9L1S - chains A and C of the 3 polymer chains in the assembly; structure by electron microscopy, 3.00 A resolution.

Chain A:
Protein: Receptor tyrosine-protein kinase erbB-2
From: Homo sapiens
Notes: EC 2.7.10.1
UniProt: P04626 (ERBB2_HUMAN); residue numbers follow UniProt; this construct covers 23-652
Amino-acid sequence (636 residues; row label = number of the first residue in the row):
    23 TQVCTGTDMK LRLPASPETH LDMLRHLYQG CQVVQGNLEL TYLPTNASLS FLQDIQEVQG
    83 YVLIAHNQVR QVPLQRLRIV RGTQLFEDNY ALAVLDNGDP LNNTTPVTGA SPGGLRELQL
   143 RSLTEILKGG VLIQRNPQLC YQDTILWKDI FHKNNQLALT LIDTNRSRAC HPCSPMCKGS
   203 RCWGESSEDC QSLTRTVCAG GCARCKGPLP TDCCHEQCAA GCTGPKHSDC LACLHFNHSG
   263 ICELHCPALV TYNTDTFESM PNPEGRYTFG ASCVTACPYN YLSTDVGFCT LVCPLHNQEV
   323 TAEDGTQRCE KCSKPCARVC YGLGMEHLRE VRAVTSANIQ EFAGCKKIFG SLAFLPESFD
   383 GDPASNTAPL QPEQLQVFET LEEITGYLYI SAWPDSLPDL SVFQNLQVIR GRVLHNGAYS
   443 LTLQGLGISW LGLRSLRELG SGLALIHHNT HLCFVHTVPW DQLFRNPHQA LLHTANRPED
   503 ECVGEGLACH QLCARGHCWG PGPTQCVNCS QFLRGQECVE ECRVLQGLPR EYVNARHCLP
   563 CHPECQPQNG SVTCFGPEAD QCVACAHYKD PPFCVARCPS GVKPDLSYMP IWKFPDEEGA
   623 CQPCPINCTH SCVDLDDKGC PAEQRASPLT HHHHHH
Disordered / not traced: 122-132, 587-658
Disulfide bonds: Cys26-Cys53, Cys162-Cys192, Cys195-Cys204, Cys199-Cys212, Cys220-Cys227, Cys224-Cys235, Cys236-Cys244, Cys240-Cys252, Cys255-Cys264, Cys268-Cys295, Cys299-Cys311, Cys315-Cys331, Cys342-Cys367, Cys475-Cys504, Cys511-Cys520, Cys515-Cys528, Cys544-Cys560
Sequence notes: engineered mutation Phe310 (Ser in P04626); conflict Val435 (Ile in P04626); expression tag (653-658)
Curated features (UniProtKB/Swiss-Prot):
  - modified residue: Thr182 (Phosphothreonine)
  - glycosylation (N-linked (GlcNAc...) asparagine): Asn68, Asn124, Asn187, Asn259, Asn530, Asn571, Asn629

Chain C:
Protein: Pertuzumab Fab heavy chain
From: Homo sapiens
Notes: antibody fragment or engineered binder
Amino-acid sequence (227 residues; each row starts with the number of its first residue; a row labelled like 82A-82C holds insertion residues (82A, then the next letters in order)):
     1 EVQLVESGGG LVQPGGSLRL SCAASGFTFS AYTMDWVRQA PGKGLEWVAD VN
   52A P
    53 NSGGSIYNQR FKGRFTLSVD RSKNTLYLQM
82A-82C NSL
    83 RAEDTAVYYC ARNLGPS
99A-99B FY
   100 FDYWGQGTLV TVSSASTKGP SVFPLAPSSK STSGGTAALG CLVKDYFPEP VTVSWNSGAL
   160 TSGVHTFPAV LQSSGLYSLS SVVTVPSSSL GTQTYICNVN HKPSNTKVDK KVEPKSCDKT
   220 HT
Disordered / not traced: 217-221
Disulfide bonds: Cys22-Cys92, Cys140-Cys196

Chain A / chain C interface:
Residue-residue contacts (33; chain A residue first):
  His257(A) - Arg73(C)  hydrogen bond
  Phe258(A) - Arg73(C)
  Leu266(A) - Arg73(C)  hydrogen bond (backbone-side chain)
  His267(A) - Pro52A(C)
  His267(A) - Asn53(C)  hydrogen bond (side chain-backbone)
  His267(A) - Ser54(C)
  His267(A) - Arg73(C)  hydrogen bond
  Cys268(A) - Asn53(C)
  Cys268(A) - Ser54(C)
  Ala270(A) - Ser54(C)
  Tyr274(A) - Ile58(C)
  Thr276(A) - Lys64(C)  hydrogen bond (backbone-side chain)
  Asp277(A) - Gln61(C)  hydrogen bond (backbone-side chain)
  Asp277(A) - Lys64(C)  salt bridge
  Phe279(A) - Ile58(C)  hydrophobic
  Phe279(A) - Tyr59(C)
  Phe279(A) - Gln61(C)
  Thr290(A) - Asn53(C)
  Val308(A) - Ala31(C)
  Val308(A) - Thr33(C)
  Val308(A) - Asn52(C)
  Val308(A) - Asn53(C)  hydrogen bond (backbone-side chain)
  Gly309(A) - Asn53(C)  hydrogen bond (backbone-side chain)
  Phe310(A) - Thr28(C)
  Phe310(A) - Ser30(C)
  Pro316(A) - Ala31(C)
  Pro316(A) - Tyr32(C)
  Leu317(A) - Tyr32(C)  hydrogen bond (backbone-side chain)
  Leu317(A) - Arg94(C)
  Leu317(A) - Leu96(C)
  His318(A) - Leu96(C)
  His318(A) - Tyr99B(C)
  Lys333(A) - Pro98(C)
Other interface residues (no listed pair), chain A (21 interface residues in all): Pro269, Asp307, Asn319
Other interface residues (no listed pair), chain C (23 interface residues in all): Gly55, Ser57, Val71, Gly97, Ser99

Overview:
The interface between chain A and chain C involves 21 residues on one side and 23 on the other; the contacts
include 9 hydrogen bonds and 1 salt bridge. Polar pairs include Asp277(A)-Lys64(C), His257(A)-Arg73(C) and
Leu266(A)-Arg73(C).
Chain A is Receptor tyrosine-protein kinase erbB-2 and chain C is Pertuzumab Fab heavy chain, both from Homo
sapiens; the structure, Structure of the HER2 (S310F) - pertuzumab (T30S/D31A) complex, was determined by
electron microscopy.
